Entry 5DGA (X-ray diffraction, 2.30 A resolution); this record covers chains A and T of the 3 polymer chains in the assembly.

[Chain A]
Protein: DNA polymerase eta
From: Homo sapiens
Notes: EC 2.7.7.7
Reference sequence: Q9Y253 (POLH_HUMAN); residue numbers follow UniProt; this construct covers 1-432
Sequence (435 residues; row label = number of the first residue in the row; numbers below 1 keep their minus sign (Gly-2 is residue -2)):
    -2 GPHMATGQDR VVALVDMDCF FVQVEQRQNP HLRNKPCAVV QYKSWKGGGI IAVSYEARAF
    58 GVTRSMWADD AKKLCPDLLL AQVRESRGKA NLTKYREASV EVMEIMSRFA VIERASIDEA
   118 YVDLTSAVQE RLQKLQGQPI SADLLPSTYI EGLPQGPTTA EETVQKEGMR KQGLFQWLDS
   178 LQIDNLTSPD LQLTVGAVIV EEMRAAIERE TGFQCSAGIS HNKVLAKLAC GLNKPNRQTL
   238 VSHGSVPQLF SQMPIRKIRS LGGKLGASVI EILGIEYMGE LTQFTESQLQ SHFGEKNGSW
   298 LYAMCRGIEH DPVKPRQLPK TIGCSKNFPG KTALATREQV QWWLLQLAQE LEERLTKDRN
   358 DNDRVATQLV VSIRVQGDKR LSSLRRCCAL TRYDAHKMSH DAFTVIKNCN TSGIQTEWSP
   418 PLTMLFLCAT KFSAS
Disordered / not traced: -2 to -1, 155-159
Differences from the reference sequence: expression tag (-2 to 0)
UniProt features mapped onto this chain:
  - binding site (Mg(2+)): Asp13, Met14, Asp115, Glu116
  - binding site (Mn(2+)): Asp13, Met14, Asp115, Glu116
  - binding site (a 2'-deoxyribonucleoside 5'-triphosphate): Arg61
  - natural variant: Val37 (deletion: In XPV), Leu75 (deletion: In XPV), Arg93 (R93P: In XPV), Arg111 (R111H: In XPV), Thr122 (T122P: In XPV), Gly153 (G153D: In a breast cancer sample), Thr191 (T191P: In XPV), Gly263 (G263V: In XPV), Val266 (V266D: In XPV), Gly295 (G295R: In XPV), Arg361 (R361S: In XPV)
  - mutagenesis: Tyr52 (Y52A/F: Reduces DNA polymerase activity; Y52E: Reduces DNA polymerase activity. Increases fidelity of replication and reduces translesion bypass), Arg61 (R61A: Reduces enzymatic activity by two-thirds), Ser62 (S62G: Increased DNA polymerase activity and translesion bypass compared to wild-type), Ala68 (A68S/V: Severe reduction in thymine dimer translesion bypass), Asn324 to Pro326 (Reduces binding to chromatin and to monoubiquitinated PCNA. Abolishes binding to monoubiquitinated PCNA; when associated with 705-E--H-713 Del)
Bound ions: Mg2+ site 1: Asp13, Met14, Asp115 (together with 1FZ); Mg2+ site 2: Asp13, Asp115, Glu116 (together with 1FZ)
Small-molecule neighbours: 1FZ (5'-O-[(R)-hydroxy{[(R)-hydroxy(phosphonooxy)phosphoryl]amino}phosphoryl]thymidine): Asp13, Met14, Asp15, Cys16, Phe17, Phe18, Ile48, Ala49, Tyr52, Arg55, Arg61, Ile114, Asp115, Glu116, Lys231
Reported in the primary citation:
  - binding site for the 12-nt DNA strand (chain T): Gln38
  - conformationally variable residues (side-chain flip): Arg61

[Chain T]
Molecule: 12-nt DNA strand
Sequence (12 nucleotides; row label = number of the first residue in the row):
     1 CATAXTGACG CT
Modified positions: EDA (3-[2-deoxy-ribofuranosyl]-3H-1,3,4,5a,8-pentaaza-as-indacene-5'-monophosphate) at position 5
Small-molecule neighbours: 1FZ (5'-O-[(R)-hydroxy{[(R)-hydroxy(phosphonooxy)phosphoryl]amino}phosphoryl]thymidine): DT3, DA4, EDA_5

[Interface between chain A and chain T]
Contacting residue pairs (42):
  Gln38(A) - DA4(T)  hydrogen bond to the sugar
  Gln38(A) - EDA_5(T)  sugar contact
  Tyr39(A) - DA4(T)  phosphate contact
  Tyr39(A) - EDA_5(T)  hydrogen bond to the phosphate
  Trp42(A) - DA2(T)  stacking on the base
  Gly46(A) - DT3(T)  base contact
  Ile47(A) - DT3(T)  base contact
  Ile48(A) - DA4(T)  base contact
  Arg61(A) - DT3(T)  hydrogen bond to the base
  Arg61(A) - DA4(T)  base contact
  Ser62(A) - DT3(T)  base contact
  Trp64(A) - DA2(T)  phosphate contact
  Lys86(A) - DT6(T)  salt bridge to the phosphate
  Ala87(A) - EDA_5(T)  sugar contact
  Leu89(A) - DT6(T)  phosphate contact
  Arg93(A) - DT6(T)  salt bridge to the phosphate
  Arg93(A) - DG7(T)  salt bridge to the phosphate
  Lys311(A) - DC9(T)  phosphate contact
  Arg313(A) - DA8(T)  salt bridge to the phosphate
  Pro316(A) - DA8(T)  phosphate contact
  Lys317(A) - DA8(T)  hydrogen bond to the phosphate
  Lys317(A) - DC9(T)  phosphate contact
  Thr318(A) - DG7(T)  sugar contact
  Thr318(A) - DA8(T)  hydrogen bond to the phosphate
  Ile319(A) - DG7(T)  phosphate contact
  Gly320(A) - DT6(T)  sugar contact
  Gly320(A) - DG7(T)  hydrogen bond to the phosphate
  Cys321(A) - DT6(T)  phosphate contact
  Ser322(A) - EDA_5(T)  sugar contact
  Ser322(A) - DT6(T)  hydrogen bond to the phosphate
  Lys323(A) - EDA_5(T)  salt bridge to the phosphate
  Asn324(A) - DA4(T)  hydrogen bond to the phosphate
  Asn324(A) - EDA_5(T)  hydrogen bond to the phosphate
  Pro326(A) - DC1(T)  phosphate contact
  Pro326(A) - DA2(T)  sugar contact
  Pro326(A) - DA4(T)  phosphate contact
  Gly327(A) - DC1(T)  hydrogen bond to the phosphate
  Gly327(A) - DA2(T)  phosphate contact
  Thr329(A) - DA2(T)  base contact
  Arg351(A) - DT6(T)  salt bridge to the phosphate
  Arg351(A) - DG7(T)  salt bridge to the phosphate
  Leu378(A) - DT6(T)  base contact
Other interface residues (no listed pair), chain A (33 interface residues in all): Glu110, Arg111, Leu315, Glu347

[In short]
The interface between chain A and chain T involves 33 residues on one side and 9 on the other, with 10
hydrogen bonds, 7 salt bridges and 1 aromatic stacking contact. Among the polar pairs are Arg61(A)-DT3(T),
Gln38(A)-DA4(T) and Tyr39(A)-EDA_5(T). From the paper: a binding site for the 12-nt DNA strand (chain T) at
Gln38(A); conformational variability at Arg61(A).
Here chain A is DNA polymerase eta (Homo sapiens) and chain T is a 12-nt DNA strand. Entry 5DGA (CRYSTAL
STRUCTURE OF HUMAN DNA POLYMERASE ETA EXTENDING AN 1,N6-ETHENODEOXYADENOSINE : dT PAIR BY INSERTING dTMPNPP
...) was determined by X-ray diffraction, deposited together with 5DG7, 5DG8, 5DG9 and 5DGB.
